7UTT - chains A and J of the 6 polymer chains in the assembly; structure by X-ray diffraction, 2.04 A resolution.

# Chain A
Protein: Cyclic GMP-AMP synthase
Organism: Mus musculus
Notes: EC 2.7.7.86
Reference sequence: Q8C6L5 (CGAS_MOUSE); residue numbers follow UniProt; this construct covers 147-507
Chain sequence (364 residues; numbered 144 to 507; the number before each row is that of its first residue):
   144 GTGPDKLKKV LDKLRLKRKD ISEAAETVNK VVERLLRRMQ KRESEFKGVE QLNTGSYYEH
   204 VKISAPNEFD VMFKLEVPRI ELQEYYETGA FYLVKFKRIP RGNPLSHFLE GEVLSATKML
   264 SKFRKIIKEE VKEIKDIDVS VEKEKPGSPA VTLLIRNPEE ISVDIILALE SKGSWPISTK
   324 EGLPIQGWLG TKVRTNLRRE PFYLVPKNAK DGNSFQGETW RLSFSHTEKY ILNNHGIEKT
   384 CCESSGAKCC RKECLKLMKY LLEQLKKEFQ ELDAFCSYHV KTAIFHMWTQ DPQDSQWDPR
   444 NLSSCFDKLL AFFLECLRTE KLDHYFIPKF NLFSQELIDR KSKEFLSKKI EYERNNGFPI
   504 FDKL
Unresolved in the structure: 144-148, 239-245, 507
Sequence notes: expression tag (144-146)
Swiss-Prot annotation at these positions:
  - region: Lys372 to Lys395 (DNA-binding)
  - motif: Leu154 to Leu159 (Nuclear export signal), Asp281 to Ser291 (Nuclear localization signal)
  - binding site (GTP): Thr197, Asp307, Arg364 to Glu371
  - binding site (ATP): Ser199, Glu371, Lys402, Ser420 to Lys424
  - binding site (Mg(2+)): Glu211, Asp213, Asp307
  - binding site (2',3'-cGAMP): Asp213, Gly290, Asp307, Lys350, Arg364 to Ser366
  - binding site (Zn(2+)): His378, Cys384, Cys385, Cys392
  - site: Arg241 (Arginine-anchor), Asp307, Ile308 (Cleavage)
  - modified residue: Lys156 (N6-lactoyllysine), Glu176 (PolyADP-ribosyl glutamic acid), Ser199 (Phosphoserine), Tyr201 (Phosphotyrosine), Glu272 (5-glutamyl polyglutamate), Ser291 (Phosphoserine), Glu302 (5-glutamyl glutamate), Lys372 (N6-acetyllysine), Lys382 (N6-acetyllysine), Lys402 (N6-acetyllysine), Ser420 (Phosphoserine), Lys491 (N6-methyllysine)
  - lipidation (S-palmitoyl cysteine): Cys392, Cys393, Cys459
  - cross-link (Glycyl lysine isopeptide (Lys-Gly)): Lys217 (interchain with G-Cter in SUMO), Lys271 (interchain with G-Cter in ubiquitin), Lys335 (interchain with G-Cter in SUMO), Lys372 (interchain with G-Cter in SUMO), Lys382 (interchain with G-Cter in SUMO), Lys399 (interchain with G-Cter in ubiquitin), Lys402 (interchain with G-Cter in ubiquitin), Lys409 (interchain with G-Cter in ubiquitin), Lys410 (interchain with G-Cter in ubiquitin), Lys464 (interchain with G-Cter in SUMO)
  - mutagenesis: Lys156 (K156Q: Mimics lactylation; knockin mice show higher mortality following HSV-1 infection), Asn172 (N172K: Induces alteration of the DNA-binding surface and leads to decreased synthesis of cyclic GMP-AMP (cGAMP); when associated with L-180), Glu176 (E176A: Abolished poly-ADP-ribosylation by PARP1, stimulating interferon production in knockin mice), Arg180 (R180L: Induces alteration of the DNA-binding surface and leads to decreased synthesis of cyclic GMP-AMP (cGAMP); when associated with K-182), Gly198 (G198A: Abolishes stimulation of interferon production; when associated with A-199), Ser199 (S199A: Abolishes stimulation of interferon production; when associated with A-199), Tyr201 (Y201E: Phosphomimetic mutant; reduced translocation to the nucleus following treatment with etoposide), Glu211 to Asp213 (Abolished nucleotidyltransferase activity. Does not affect nuclear localization and tethering to chromatin), Glu211 (E211A: Abolishes ability to promote type-I interferon production), Asp213 (D213A: Abolishes ability to promote type-I interferon production), Lys217 (K217R: Reduced sumoylation), Arg222 (R222E: Impaired tethering to chromatin, leading to constitutive activation in the absence of DNA), 31 further mutagenesis entries in UniProt

# Chain J
Molecule: Palindromic DNA18
Organism: DNA molecule
Sequence (18 nucleotides; row label = number of the first residue in the row):
     1 ATCTGTACAT GTACAGAT

# How chain A and chain J interact
Residue-residue contacts - 6 pairs, chain A then chain J:
  Arg222(A) - DA17(J)  salt bridge to the phosphate
  Lys315(A) - DA15(J)  sugar contact
  Lys315(A) - DG16(J)  phosphate contact
  Gly316(A) - DA15(J)  phosphate contact
  Gly316(A) - DG16(J)  hydrogen bond to the phosphate
  Arg342(A) - DA13(J)  hydrogen bond to the sugar
Other interface residues (no listed pair), chain A (5 interface residues in all): Glu219
Other interface residues (no listed pair), chain J (5 interface residues in all): DT12

# Summary
Chain A and chain J each contribute 5 residues to their interface; the contacts include 2 hydrogen bonds and 1
salt bridge. Polar contacts include Arg342(A)-DA13(J), Gly316(A)-DG16(J) and Arg222(A)-DA17(J).
Here chain A is Cyclic GMP-AMP synthase (Mus musculus) and chain J is Palindromic DNA18 (DNA molecule). Entry
7UTT (Structure of Non-hydrolyzable ATP (ApCpp) binds to Cyclic GMP AMP synthase (cGAS) through Mn
coordination) was determined by X-ray diffraction.
